PDB entry 7D46 | electron microscopy, 4.00 A resolution | chains A and D of the 10 polymer chains in the assembly

Chain A:
Protein: Translation initiation factor eIF-2B subunit alpha
Source organism: Homo sapiens
UniProtKB: Q14232 (EI2BA_HUMAN); residues 1-305 here = UniProt positions 1-305
Sequence (305 residues; numbered 1 to 305; the number before each row is that of its first residue):
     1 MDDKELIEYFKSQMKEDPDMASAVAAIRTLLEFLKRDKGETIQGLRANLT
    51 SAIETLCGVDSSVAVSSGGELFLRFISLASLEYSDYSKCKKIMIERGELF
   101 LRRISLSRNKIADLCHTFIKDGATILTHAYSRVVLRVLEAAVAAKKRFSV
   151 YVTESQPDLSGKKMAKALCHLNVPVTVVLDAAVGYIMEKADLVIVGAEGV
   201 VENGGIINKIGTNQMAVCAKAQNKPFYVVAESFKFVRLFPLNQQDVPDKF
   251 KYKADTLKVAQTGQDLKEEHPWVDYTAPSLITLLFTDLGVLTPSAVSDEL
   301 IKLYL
Unresolved in the structure: 256-267

Chain D:
Protein: Translation initiation factor eIF-2B subunit beta
Source organism: Homo sapiens
UniProtKB: P49770 (EI2BB_HUMAN); numbering as in UniProt (aligned over 1-351)
Sequence (351 residues; each row starts with the number of its first residue):
     1 MPGSAAKGSELSERIESFVETLKRGGGPRSSEEMARETLGLLRQIITDHR
    51 WSNAGELMELIRREGRRMTAAQPSETTVGNMVRRVLKIIREEYGRLHGRS
   101 DESDQQESLHKLLTSGGLNEDFSFHYAQLQSNIIEAINELLVELEGTMEN
   151 IAAQALEHIHSNEVIMTIGFSRTVEAFLKEAARKRKFHVIVAECAPFCQG
   201 HEMAVNLSKAGIETTVMTDAAIFAVMSRVNKVIIGTKTILANGALRAVTG
   251 THTLALAAKHHSTPLIVCAPMFKLSPQFPNEEDSFHKFVAPEEVLPFTEG
   301 DILEKVSVHCPVFDYVPPELITLFISNIGGNAPSYIYRLMSELYHPDDHV
   351 L
Unresolved in the structure: 1-7, 99-118
Swiss-Prot annotation at these positions:
  - natural variant: Val85 (V85E: In VWM2), Ala127 (A127V: Found in a patient with Rett syndrome-like phenotype; uncertain significance), Ser171 (S171F: In VWM2), Pro196 (P196S: In VWM2), Gly200 (G200V: In VWM2), Glu213 (E213G: In VWM2), Cys268 (C268Y: In VWM2), Lys273 (K273R: In VWM2), Val316 (V316D: In VWM2), Gly329 (G329V: In VWM2)

Chain A / chain D interface:
Residue-residue contacts (12):
  Thr117(A) with Asn280(D); Glu281(D)
  Lys120(A) with Asn280(D)
  Leu283(A) with Asn242(D)
  Val290(A) with Phe278(D), hydrophobic
  Thr292(A) with Asn242(D); Tyr337(D)
  Ser294(A) with Ser334(D), hydrogen bond (side chain-backbone); Tyr337(D), hydrogen bond (backbone-side chain)
  Ala295(A) with Tyr337(D)
  Asp298(A) with Tyr337(D)
  Lys302(A) with Arg338(D)
Interface residues without a listed pair, chain A (10 interface residues in all): Phe118
Interface residues without a listed pair, chain D (8 interface residues in all): Pro279

In short:
The interface between chain A and chain D involves 10 residues on one side and 8 on the other, with 2 hydrogen
bonds. Among the polar pairs are Ser294(A)-Ser334(D) and Ser294(A)-Tyr337(D).
Here chain A is Translation initiation factor eIF-2B subunit alpha and chain D is Translation initiation
factor eIF-2B subunit beta, both from Homo sapiens. Entry 7D46 (eIF2B apo) was determined by electron
microscopy, deposited together with 7D43, 7D44 and 7D45.
